1AY5 - chains A and B; structure by X-ray diffraction, 2.50 A resolution.

== Chain A (and B) ==
Protein: Aromatic amino acid aminotransferase
From: Paracoccus denitrificans
Notes: EC 2.6.1.57; chain B of this document is another copy of the same molecule, construct and numbering; everything in this record applies to it too
UniProt: P95468 (TYRB_PARDE); the construct has insertions or renumbered stretches relative to UniProt, so the offset changes along the chain: 5-64 = UniProt 1-60; 66-91 = UniProt 61-86; 95-126 = UniProt 87-118; 133-152 = UniProt 120-139; 2 more segments
Sequence (394 residues; numbered 5 to 409; 11 numbers in that range are skipped by the numbering (no residue carries them; nothing is unmodelled there); the number before each row is that of its first residue):
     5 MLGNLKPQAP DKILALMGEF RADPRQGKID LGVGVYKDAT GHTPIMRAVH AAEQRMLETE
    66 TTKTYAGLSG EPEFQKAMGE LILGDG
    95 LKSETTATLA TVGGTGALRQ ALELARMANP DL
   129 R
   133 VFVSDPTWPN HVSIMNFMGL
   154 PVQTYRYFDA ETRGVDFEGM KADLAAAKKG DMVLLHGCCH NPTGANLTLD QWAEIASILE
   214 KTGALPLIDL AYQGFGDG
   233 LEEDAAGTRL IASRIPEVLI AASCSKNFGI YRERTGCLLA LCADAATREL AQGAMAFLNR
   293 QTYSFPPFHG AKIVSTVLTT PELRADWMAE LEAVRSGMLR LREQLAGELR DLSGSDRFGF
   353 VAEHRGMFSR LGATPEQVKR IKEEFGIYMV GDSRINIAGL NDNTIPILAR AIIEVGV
Glycans and other covalent adducts: pyridoxal phosphate (PLP) linked to K258
Small-molecule neighbours:
  - maleic acid (MAE), molecule 1: G38, W140, N194, Y225, F360, R386
  - maleic acid (MAE), molecule 2: Y70, R292, F297
  - pyridoxal phosphate (PLP): G107, G108, T109, L112, W140, H143, H189, N194, D222, A224, Y225, S255, S257, R266

== Chain A / chain B interface ==
Pairs across the interface (144):
  M5(A) with A119(B); A122(B); N123(B); L126(B), hydrophobic; G183(B); E249(B), hydrogen bond (backbone-side chain)
  L6(A) with E249(B), hydrogen bond (backbone-side chain); T279(B)
  G7(A) with T279(B); L282(B)
  L9(A) with L118(B), hydrophobic; M121(B), hydrophobic; A122(B); L282(B); A283(B), hydrophobic; A286(B), hydrophobic
  P11(A) with L282(B), hydrophobic
  Q12(A) with M121(B); F289(B)
  A13(A) with R292(B)
  D15(A) with L73(B); R292(B)
  V39(A) with T69(B); Y70(B), hydrophobic
  T47(A) with T66(B); T67(B), hydrogen bond (backbone-side chain); T69(B)
  I49(A) with E64(B); T66(B); T67(B)
  H54(A) with L61(B)
  E57(A) with L61(B); K68(B), salt bridge
  Q58(A) with L61(B)
  L61(A) with H54(B); E57(B); Q58(B); L61(B), hydrophobic
  E64(A) with I49(B); R264(B), salt bridge
  T66(A) with I49(B)
  T67(A) with T47(B), hydrogen bond (side chain-backbone); I49(B); R264(B)
  K68(A) with E57(B), salt bridge; G261(B); Y263(B), hydrogen bond (backbone-backbone); R264(B), hydrogen bond (backbone-backbone); E265(B), salt bridge
  T69(A) with V39(B); T47(B), hydrogen bond; Y263(B); R264(B), hydrogen bond (backbone-side chain)
  Y70(A) with G38(B); K258(B); Y263(B), hydrophobic
  L73(A) with L18(B), hydrophobic
  V106(A) with Y295(B)
  T109(A) with R292(B); Y295(B); S296(B)
  G110(A) with T294(B)
  R113(A) with Q293(B), hydrogen bond (side chain-backbone); T294(B), hydrogen bond
  L118(A) with L9(B), hydrophobic
  A119(A) with M5(B), hydrophobic
  M121(A) with L9(B), hydrophobic; Q12(B)
  A122(A) with M5(B); N8(B)
  N123(A) with M5(B)
  L126(A) with M5(B), hydrophobic
  N142(A) with R292(B), hydrogen bond (side chain-backbone)
  S145(A) with R292(B); Q293(B), hydrogen bond
  I146(A) with Q293(B)
  F149(A) with E117(B); F289(B), hydrophobic; Q293(B)
  G183(A) with M5(B)
  L218(A) with M5(B), hydrophobic
  E249(A) with M5(B), hydrogen bond (side chain-backbone); L6(B), hydrogen bond (side chain-backbone)
  L251(A) with L6(B), hydrophobic
  S257(A) with Y70(B)
  K258(A) with Y70(B)
  G261(A) with K68(B)
  I262(A) with K68(B)
  Y263(A) with K68(B), hydrogen bond (backbone-backbone); T69(B); Y70(B)
  R264(A) with E64(B), salt bridge; T67(B); K68(B), hydrogen bond (backbone-backbone); T69(B), hydrogen bond (side chain-backbone); P298(B); P299(B); F300(B), hydrogen bond (backbone-backbone)
  E265(A) with K68(B), salt bridge; H301(B)
  R266(A) with Y70(B); Y295(B), hydrogen bond (side chain-backbone); S296(B); F297(B), hydrogen bond (side chain-backbone); P298(B); P299(B)
  C274(A) with L6(B), hydrophobic
  T279(A) with L6(B); G7(B)
  L282(A) with G7(B); L9(B); P11(B), hydrophobic
  A283(A) with L9(B), hydrophobic
  F289(A) with Q12(B); F149(B), hydrophobic
  L290(A) with F149(B), hydrophobic
  R292(A) with D15(B), salt bridge; L18(B); T109(B); N142(B), hydrogen bond (backbone-side chain)
  Q293(A) with R113(B); N142(B); S145(B), hydrogen bond; I146(B), hydrogen bond (side chain-backbone); F149(B)
  T294(A) with G110(B); R113(B); T294(B)
  Y295(A) with V106(B), hydrophobic; T109(B); G110(B); R266(B), hydrogen bond (backbone-side chain)
  S296(A) with T109(B); R266(B)
  F297(A) with L18(B), hydrophobic; R266(B), hydrogen bond (backbone-side chain)
  P298(A) with R264(B); R266(B)
  P299(A) with R264(B); E265(B); R266(B)
  F300(A) with R264(B), hydrogen bond (backbone-backbone)
  H301(A) with E265(B); H301(B)
Also at the interface, not in a pair above, chain A (72 interface residues in all): N8, P48, V53, A71, E117, A272, L273, A286
Also at the interface, not in a pair above, chain B (76 interface residues in all): K10, M21, V37, P48, V53, A71, W140, L218, L251, S257, I262, C274, G285, L290

== In short ==
72 residues of chain A face 76 of chain B across their interface; the contacts include 26 hydrogen bonds and 7
salt bridges. Polar contacts include E57(A)-K68(B), E64(A)-R264(B) and K68(A)-E265(B). Ligands of chain A:
maleic acid. Pyridoxal phosphate is covalently linked to K258(A).
Both chains are Aromatic amino acid aminotransferase (Paracoccus denitrificans). Entry 1AY5 (Aromatic amino
acid aminotransferase complex with maleate) was determined by X-ray diffraction together with 1AY4 and 1AY8
from the same study.
